PDB entry 8YVN | electron microscopy, 2.80 A resolution | chains A and J of the 12 polymer chains in the assembly

== Chain A ==
Name: Neuraminidase
From: Influenza A virus
Notes: EC 3.2.1.18
UniProt: A0A2P1E3B1 (A0A2P1E3B1_9INFA); residue numbers follow UniProt; this construct covers 83-469
Sequence (387 residues; numbered 83 to 469; the number before each row is that of its first residue):
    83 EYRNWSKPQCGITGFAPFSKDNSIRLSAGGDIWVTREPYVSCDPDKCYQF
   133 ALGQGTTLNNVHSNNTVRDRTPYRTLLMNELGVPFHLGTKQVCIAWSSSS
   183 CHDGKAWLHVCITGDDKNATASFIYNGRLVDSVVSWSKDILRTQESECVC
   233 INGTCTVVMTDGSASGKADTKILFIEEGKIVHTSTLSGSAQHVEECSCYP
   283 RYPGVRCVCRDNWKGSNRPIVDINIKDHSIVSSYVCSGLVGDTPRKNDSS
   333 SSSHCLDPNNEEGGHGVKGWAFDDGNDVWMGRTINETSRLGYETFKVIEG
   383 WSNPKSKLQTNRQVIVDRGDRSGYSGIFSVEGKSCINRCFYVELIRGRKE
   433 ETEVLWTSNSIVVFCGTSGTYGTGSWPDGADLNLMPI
Cystine bridges: Cys92-Cys417, Cys124-Cys129, Cys175-Cys193, Cys183-Cys230, Cys232-Cys237, Cys278-Cys291, Cys280-Cys289, Cys318-Cys337, Cys421-Cys447
Covalently attached groups: N-acetylglucosamine (NAG) linked to Asn86, Asn146, Asn234, Asn329, Asn367; glycan linked to Asn200
Bound ions: Ca2+: Asp293, Gly297, Asp324, Gly345, His347

== Chain J ==
Name: CAV-F6 kappa chain
From: Homo sapiens
Sequence (107 residues; row label = number of the first residue in the row):
     1 EVVLTQSPGTLSLSPGERATLSCRASQSLGTNYLAWYQHKPGQSPRLLID
    51 GASTRAIGIPDRFSASGSGTDFTLTVSRLEPEDFAVYYCQHYGNPYTFGQ
   101 GTKLEIK
Cystine bridges: Cys23-Cys89

== How chain A and chain J interact ==
Pairs across the interface (9; chain A residue first):
  His347(A) - Asn32(J)  hydrogen bond
  His347(A) - Tyr33(J)
  Arg430(A) - Arg55(J)  hydrogen bond (side chain-backbone)
  Arg430(A) - Ala56(J)
  Arg430(A) - Ile57(J)
  Lys431(A) - Asp50(J)  salt bridge
  Lys431(A) - Thr54(J)  hydrogen bond (backbone-side chain)
  Thr434(A) - Arg55(J)  hydrogen bond
  Leu437(A) - Ile57(J)  hydrophobic
Also at the interface, not in a pair above, chain A (6 interface residues in all): Asn146

== Overview ==
Chain A and chain J form an interface of 6 and 7 residues respectively; the contacts include 4 hydrogen bonds
and 1 salt bridge. Among the polar pairs are Lys431(A)-Asp50(J), His347(A)-Asn32(J) and Arg430(A)-Arg55(J).
N-acetylglucosamine is covalently linked to Asn86(A), Asn146(A), Asn234(A), Asn329(A) and Asn367(A).
Here chain A is Neuraminidase (Influenza A virus) and chain J is CAV-F6 kappa chain (Homo sapiens). Entry 8YVN
(Neuraminidase of A/Switzerland/9715293/2013 H3N2 in complex with CAV-F6 Fab) was determined by electron
microscopy.
